PDB entry 8RHL | X-ray diffraction, 3.20 A resolution | chains O and P of the 32 polymer chains in the assembly

Chain O:
Name: Proteasome subunit alpha type-2
Organism: Saccharomyces cerevisiae
UniProt: P23639 (PSA2_YEAST); numbering as in UniProt (aligned over 1-250)
Amino-acid sequence (250 residues; numbered 1 to 250; the number before each row is that of its first residue):
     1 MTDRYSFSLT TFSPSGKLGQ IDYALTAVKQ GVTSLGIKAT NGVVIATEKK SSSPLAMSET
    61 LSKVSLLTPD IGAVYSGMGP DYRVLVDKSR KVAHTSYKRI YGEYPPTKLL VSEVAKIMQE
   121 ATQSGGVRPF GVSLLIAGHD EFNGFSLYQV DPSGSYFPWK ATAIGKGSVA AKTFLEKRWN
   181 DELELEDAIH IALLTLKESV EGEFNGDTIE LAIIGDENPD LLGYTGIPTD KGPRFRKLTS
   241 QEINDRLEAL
Curated features (UniProtKB/Swiss-Prot):
  - cross-link: Lys108 (Glycyl lysine isopeptide (Lys-Gly) (interchain with G-Cter in ubiquitin))

Chain P:
Name: Proteasome subunit alpha type-3
Organism: Saccharomyces cerevisiae
UniProt: P23638 (PSA3_YEAST); residues 0-257 here correspond to UniProt positions 1-258 (UniProt number = residue number + 1)
Amino-acid sequence (258 residues; row label = number of the first residue in the row; numbering starts at 0):
     0 MGSRRYDSRT TIFSPEGRLY QVEYALESIS HAGTAIGIMA SDGIVLAAER KVTSTLLEQD
    60 TSTEKLYKLN DKIAVAVAGL TADAEILINT ARIHAQNYLK TYNEDIPVEI LVRRLSDIKQ
   120 GYTQHGGLRP FGVSFIYAGY DDRYGYQLYT SNPSGNYTGW KAISVGANTS AAQTLLQMDY
   180 KDDMKVDDAI ELALKTLSKT TDSSALTYDR LEFATIRKGA NDGEVYQKIF KPQEIKDILV
   240 KTGITKKDED EEADEDMK
Unresolved in the structure: 0, 245-257
Curated features (UniProtKB/Swiss-Prot):
  - cross-link (Glycyl lysine isopeptide (Lys-Gly)): Lys99 (interchain with G-Cter in ubiquitin), Lys198 (interchain with G-Cter in ubiquitin), Lys230 (interchain with G-Cter in ubiquitin)

Chain O / chain P interface:
Pairs across the interface (63; chain O residue first):
  Arg4(O) - Ser2(P)
  Tyr5(O) - Ser2(P)
  Tyr5(O) - Tyr5(P)
  Ser6(O) - Gly125(P)
  Ser6(O) - Leu127(P)
  Phe7(O) - Ser2(P)
  Phe7(O) - Tyr5(P)
  Phe7(O) - Asp6(P)
  Phe7(O) - Gly126(P)
  Ser8(O) - Gly126(P)  hydrogen bond (backbone-backbone)
  Ser8(O) - Leu127(P)
  Ser8(O) - Arg128(P)  hydrogen bond (side chain-backbone)
  Thr10(O) - Arg128(P)
  Thr11(O) - Ser7(P)
  Thr11(O) - Thr9(P)
  Thr11(O) - Gln20(P)
  Phe12(O) - Gln20(P)  hydrogen bond (backbone-side chain)
  Phe12(O) - Tyr23(P)
  Phe12(O) - Ala24(P)  hydrophobic
  Phe12(O) - Ser27(P)
  Phe12(O) - Arg128(P)
  Phe12(O) - Pro129(P)
  Phe12(O) - Gly131(P)
  Ser13(O) - Tyr23(P)
  Pro14(O) - Tyr23(P)  hydrophobic
  Pro14(O) - Glu26(P)
  Ser15(O) - Glu26(P)
  Ser15(O) - His30(P)
  Gly16(O) - Tyr23(P)
  Gly16(O) - Ser27(P)  hydrogen bond (backbone-side chain)
  Lys38(O) - Glu57(P)  salt bridge
  Ser112(O) - Glu84(P)  hydrogen bond
  Lys116(O) - Ile85(P)
  Gln119(O) - Ala81(P)
  Gln119(O) - Asp82(P)  hydrogen bond
  Gln119(O) - Ile85(P)
  Gln119(O) - Arg128(P)
  Thr122(O) - Arg128(P)  hydrogen bond (backbone-side chain)
  Gln123(O) - Tyr121(P)
  Gln123(O) - Leu127(P)
  Gln123(O) - Arg128(P)  hydrogen bond (side chain-backbone)
  Gln123(O) - Phe130(P)
  Gly125(O) - Leu127(P)
  Tyr148(O) - Thr60(P)
  Ser153(O) - Ala81(P)
  Gly154(O) - Ala81(P)
  Ser155(O) - Ala81(P)
  Tyr156(O) - Glu84(P)  hydrogen bond
  Phe157(O) - Leu56(P)  hydrophobic
  Pro158(O) - Leu56(P)
  Pro158(O) - Glu57(P)  hydrogen bond (backbone-backbone)
  Pro158(O) - Thr60(P)
  Pro158(O) - Ser61(P)
  Trp159(O) - Ser53(P)
  Trp159(O) - Leu55(P)
  Trp159(O) - Leu56(P)
  Lys160(O) - Thr54(P)
  Lys160(O) - Leu55(P)  hydrogen bond (backbone-backbone)
  Lys160(O) - Leu56(P)
  Lys160(O) - Glu57(P)
  Ala161(O) - Leu55(P)
  Leu175(O) - Leu55(P)  hydrophobic
  Glu176(O) - Thr54(P)
Interface residues without a listed pair, chain O (34 interface residues in all): Leu18, Ser124, Trp179
Interface residues without a listed pair, chain P (32 interface residues in all): Leu79, Thr80

In short:
34 residues of chain O face 32 of chain P across their interface; the contacts include 11 hydrogen bonds and 1
salt bridge. Polar contacts include Lys38(O)-Glu57(P), Ser8(O)-Arg128(P) and Phe12(O)-Gln20(P).
Here chain O is Proteasome subunit alpha type-2 and chain P is Proteasome subunit alpha type-3, both from
Saccharomyces cerevisiae. Entry 8RHL (Yeast 20S proteasome in complex with a linear biarylether epoxyketone
(compound 15a)) was determined by X-ray diffraction together with 8RHJ and 8RHK from the same study.
